Entry 9C1Y (X-ray diffraction, 2.30 A resolution); this record covers chains A and B.

== Chain A (and B) ==
Molecule: Nitric oxide synthase, brain
From: Homo sapiens
Notes: EC 1.14.13.39; chain B of this document is another copy of the same molecule, construct and numbering; everything in this record applies to it too
Reference sequence: P29475 (NOS1_HUMAN); numbering as in UniProt (aligned over 302-722)
Amino-acid sequence (423 residues; row label = number of the first residue in the row):
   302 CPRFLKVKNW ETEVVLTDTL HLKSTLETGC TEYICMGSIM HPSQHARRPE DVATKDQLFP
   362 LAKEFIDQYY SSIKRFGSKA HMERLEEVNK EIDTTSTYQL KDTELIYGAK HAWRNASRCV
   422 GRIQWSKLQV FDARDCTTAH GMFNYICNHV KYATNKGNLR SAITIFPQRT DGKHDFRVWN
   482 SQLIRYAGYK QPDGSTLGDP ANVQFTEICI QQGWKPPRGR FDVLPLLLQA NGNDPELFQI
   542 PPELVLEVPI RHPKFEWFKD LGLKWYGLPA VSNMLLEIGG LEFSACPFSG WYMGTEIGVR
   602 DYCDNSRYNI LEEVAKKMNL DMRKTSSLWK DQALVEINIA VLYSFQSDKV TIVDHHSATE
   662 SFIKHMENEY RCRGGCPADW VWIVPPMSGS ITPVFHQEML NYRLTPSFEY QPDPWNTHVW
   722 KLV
Unresolved in the structure: 302, 723-724 (chain B: 302-303, 345-352)
Sequence notes: engineered mutation Ala354 (Arg in P29475), Asp357 (Gly in P29475); expression tag (723-724)
Swiss-Prot annotation at these positions:
  - binding site ((6R)-L-erythro-5,6,7,8-tetrahydrobiopterin): Ser339, Val682, Trp683, Phe696
  - binding site (heme b): Cys420, Tyr711
  - binding site (L-arginine): Gln483, Trp592, Tyr593, Glu597
Metal / ion sites: Zn2+: Cys331, Cys336 (shared with Cys331(B), Cys336(B) of chain B); heme Fe near Cys420 (its only coordinating residue here)
Ligand contacts:
  - heme (HEM): Trp414, Ala417, Arg419, Cys420, Val421, Gly422, Leu429, Ser462, Met575, Phe589, Ser590, Gly591, Trp592, Met594, Glu597, Val654, Trp683, Phe709, Tyr711
  - V5D (7-{[3-({[4-(6-aminopyridin-2-yl)butyl]amino}methyl)phenoxy]methyl}quinolin-2-amine), molecule 1: Trp311, Trp681, Phe696, His697
  - V5D, molecule 2: Met341, Gln483, Pro570, Val572, Phe589, Gly591, Trp592, Tyr593, Met594, Glu597, Val682, Trp683, Tyr711

== Interface between chain A and chain B ==
Residue-residue contacts - 116 pairs, chain A then chain B:
  Trp311(A) - Met341(B)
  Trp311(A) - His342(B)
  His322(A) - Ile335(B)
  Ser325(A) - Tyr334(B)  hydrogen bond (side chain-backbone)
  Thr326(A) - Tyr334(B)
  Leu327(A) - Tyr334(B)
  Glu328(A) - Glu333(B)
  Glu328(A) - Tyr334(B)
  Thr329(A) - Thr332(B)
  Thr329(A) - Glu333(B)  hydrogen bond (backbone-backbone)
  Thr329(A) - Tyr334(B)
  Cys331(A) - Cys331(B)  hydrophobic
  Cys331(A) - Thr332(B)
  Cys331(A) - Glu333(B)
  Cys331(A) - Cys336(B)  hydrophobic
  Thr332(A) - Thr329(B)  hydrogen bond (backbone-side chain)
  Thr332(A) - Cys331(B)
  Glu333(A) - Glu328(B)
  Glu333(A) - Thr329(B)  hydrogen bond (backbone-backbone)
  Glu333(A) - Cys331(B)  hydrogen bond (backbone-backbone)
  Tyr334(A) - Ser325(B)
  Tyr334(A) - Thr326(B)
  Tyr334(A) - Thr329(B)
  Tyr334(A) - Tyr703(B)
  Ile335(A) - Leu306(B)  hydrophobic
  Ile335(A) - His322(B)
  Ile335(A) - Thr329(B)
  Ile335(A) - Asn702(B)
  Ile335(A) - Tyr703(B)  hydrophobic
  Cys336(A) - Thr329(B)
  Cys336(A) - Cys331(B)  hydrophobic
  Cys336(A) - Cys336(B)  hydrophobic
  Cys336(A) - Leu701(B)
  Cys336(A) - Asn702(B)  hydrogen bond (backbone-backbone)
  Met337(A) - Leu306(B)  hydrophobic
  Ser339(A) - Trp681(B)
  Ser339(A) - Glu699(B)
  Ser339(A) - Met700(B)  hydrogen bond (side chain-backbone)
  Ile340(A) - Val308(B)  hydrophobic
  Ile340(A) - Glu699(B)
  Ile340(A) - Leu701(B)  hydrophobic
  Met341(A) - Trp311(B)  hydrophobic
  Met341(A) - Glu699(B)  hydrogen bond (backbone-side chain)
  His346(A) - Tyr334(B)
  Arg601(A) - Ile692(B)
  Lys625(A) - Gln647(B)
  Thr626(A) - Asp655(B)  hydrogen bond
  Thr626(A) - His657(B)
  Ser627(A) - Leu643(B)
  Ser627(A) - Gln647(B)  hydrogen bond
  Ser627(A) - Asp655(B)
  Ser628(A) - Ile640(B)
  Leu629(A) - Val636(B)
  Leu629(A) - Asn639(B)
  Leu629(A) - Ile640(B)
  Leu629(A) - Leu643(B)  hydrophobic
  Leu629(A) - His656(B)
  Lys631(A) - Ile692(B)
  Asp632(A) - Val636(B)
  Asp632(A) - His656(B)  salt bridge
  Asp632(A) - His657(B)  salt bridge
  Asp632(A) - Met688(B)
  Asp632(A) - Ser689(B)  hydrogen bond
  Asp632(A) - Ile692(B)
  Gln633(A) - Val636(B)
  Gln633(A) - Glu637(B)  hydrogen bond
  Gln633(A) - Ile640(B)
  Leu635(A) - Ile692(B)  hydrophobic
  Val636(A) - Asp632(B)
  Val636(A) - Gln633(B)
  Val636(A) - Val636(B)  hydrophobic
  Glu637(A) - Gln633(B)  hydrogen bond
  Asn639(A) - Leu629(B)
  Ile640(A) - Ser628(B)
  Ile640(A) - Leu629(B)  hydrophobic
  Ile640(A) - Gln633(B)
  Leu643(A) - Ser627(B)
  Leu643(A) - Leu629(B)  hydrophobic
  Gln647(A) - Ser627(B)  hydrogen bond
  Asp655(A) - Thr626(B)  hydrogen bond
  Asp655(A) - Ser627(B)
  His656(A) - Leu629(B)
  His656(A) - Asp632(B)  salt bridge
  His657(A) - Thr626(B)
  His657(A) - Leu629(B)
  His657(A) - Asp632(B)  salt bridge
  Ser658(A) - Thr626(B)  hydrogen bond
  Trp681(A) - Ser339(B)
  Trp681(A) - Trp681(B)  hydrophobic
  Trp681(A) - Val682(B)  hydrophobic
  Val682(A) - Trp681(B)  hydrophobic
  Val682(A) - Val682(B)  hydrophobic
  Pro687(A) - Ser689(B)
  Pro687(A) - Gly690(B)  hydrogen bond (backbone-backbone)
  Pro687(A) - Ser691(B)  hydrogen bond (backbone-backbone)
  Met688(A) - Asp632(B)
  Met688(A) - Ser689(B)
  Ser689(A) - Asp632(B)  hydrogen bond
  Ser689(A) - Pro687(B)
  Ser689(A) - Met688(B)
  Ser689(A) - Ser689(B)
  Gly690(A) - Pro687(B)  hydrogen bond (backbone-backbone)
  Ser691(A) - Pro687(B)  hydrogen bond (backbone-backbone)
  Ile692(A) - Lys631(B)
  Ile692(A) - Leu635(B)  hydrophobic
  Glu699(A) - Ser339(B)
  Glu699(A) - Ile340(B)
  Glu699(A) - Met341(B)  hydrogen bond (side chain-backbone)
  Met700(A) - Ser339(B)  hydrogen bond (backbone-side chain)
  Met700(A) - Ile340(B)
  Leu701(A) - Ile335(B)  hydrophobic
  Leu701(A) - Cys336(B)
  Leu701(A) - Met337(B)  hydrophobic
  Asn702(A) - Ile335(B)
  Asn702(A) - Cys336(B)  hydrogen bond (backbone-backbone)
  Tyr703(A) - Tyr334(B)
Interface residues without a listed pair, chain A (58 interface residues in all): Leu306, Lys307, Val308, Gly330, Gly338, His342, Phe696
Interface residues without a listed pair, chain B (58 interface residues in all): Lys307, Leu327, Gly330, Gly338, Arg601, Leu612, Lys625, Ser658, Phe696

== In short ==
The chain A/chain B interface involves 58 residues from each chain, with 24 hydrogen bonds and 4 salt bridges.
Polar pairs include Asp632(A)-His656(B), Asp632(A)-His657(B) and Ser325(A)-Tyr334(B). Ligands of chain A: heme
and compound V5D.
Chain A and chain B are both Nitric oxide synthase, brain (Homo sapiens); the structure, Structure of human
neuronal nitric oxide synthase R354A/G357D mutant heme domain in complex with
7-((3-(((4-(6-aminopyridin-2-yl)butyl)amino)methyl)phenoxy)methyl)quinolin-2-amine, was determined by X-ray
diffraction together with 9C1Z from the same study.
